PDB entry 6FLQ | electron microscopy, 3.60 A resolution | chains C and T of the 9 polymer chains in the assembly

== Chain C ==
Name: DNA-directed RNA polymerase subunit beta
Source organism: Escherichia coli (strain K12)
Notes: EC 2.7.7.6
Reference sequence: P0A8V2 (RPOB_ECOLI); residue numbers follow UniProt; this construct covers 1-1342
Amino-acid sequence (1342 residues; row label = number of the first residue in the row):
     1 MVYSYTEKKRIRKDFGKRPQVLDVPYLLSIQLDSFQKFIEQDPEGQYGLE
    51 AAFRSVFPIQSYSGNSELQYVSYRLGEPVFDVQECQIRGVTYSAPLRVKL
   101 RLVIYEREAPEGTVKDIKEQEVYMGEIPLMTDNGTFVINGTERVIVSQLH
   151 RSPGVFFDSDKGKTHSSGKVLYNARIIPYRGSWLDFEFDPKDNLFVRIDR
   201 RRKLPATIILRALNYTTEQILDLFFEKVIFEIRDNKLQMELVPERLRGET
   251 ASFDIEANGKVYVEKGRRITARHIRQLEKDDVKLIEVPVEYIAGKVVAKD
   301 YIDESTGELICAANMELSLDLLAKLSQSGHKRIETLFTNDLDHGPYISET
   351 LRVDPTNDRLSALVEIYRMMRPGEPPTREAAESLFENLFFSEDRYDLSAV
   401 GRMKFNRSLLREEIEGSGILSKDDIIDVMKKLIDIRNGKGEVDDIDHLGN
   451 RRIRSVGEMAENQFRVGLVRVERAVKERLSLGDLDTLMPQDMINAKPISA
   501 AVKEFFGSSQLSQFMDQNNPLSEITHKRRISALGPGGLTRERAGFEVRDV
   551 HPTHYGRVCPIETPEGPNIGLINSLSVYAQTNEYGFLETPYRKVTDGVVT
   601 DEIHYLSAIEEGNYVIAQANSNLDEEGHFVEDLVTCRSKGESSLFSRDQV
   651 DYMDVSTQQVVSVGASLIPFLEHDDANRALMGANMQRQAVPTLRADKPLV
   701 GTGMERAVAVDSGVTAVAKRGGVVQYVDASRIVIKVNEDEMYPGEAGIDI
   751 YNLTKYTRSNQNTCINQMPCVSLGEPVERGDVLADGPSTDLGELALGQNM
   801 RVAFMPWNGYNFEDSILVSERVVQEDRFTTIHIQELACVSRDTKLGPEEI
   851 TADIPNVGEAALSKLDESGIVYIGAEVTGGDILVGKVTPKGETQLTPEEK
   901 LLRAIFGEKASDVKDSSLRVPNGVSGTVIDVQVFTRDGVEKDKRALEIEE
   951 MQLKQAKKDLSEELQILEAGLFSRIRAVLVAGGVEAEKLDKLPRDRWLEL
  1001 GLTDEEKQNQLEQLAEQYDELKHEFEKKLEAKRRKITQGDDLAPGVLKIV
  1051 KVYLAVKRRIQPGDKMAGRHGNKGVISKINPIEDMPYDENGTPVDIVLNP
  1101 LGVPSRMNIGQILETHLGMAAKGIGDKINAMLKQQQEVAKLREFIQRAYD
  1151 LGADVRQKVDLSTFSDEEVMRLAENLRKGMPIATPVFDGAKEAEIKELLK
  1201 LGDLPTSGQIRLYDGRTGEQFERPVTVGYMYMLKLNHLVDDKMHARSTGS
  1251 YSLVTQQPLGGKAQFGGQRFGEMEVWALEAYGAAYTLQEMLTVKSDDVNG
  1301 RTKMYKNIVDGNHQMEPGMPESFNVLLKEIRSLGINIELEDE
Disordered / not traced: 1
Curated features (UniProtKB/Swiss-Prot):
  - modified residue (N6-acetyllysine): Lys1022, Lys1200
  - mutagenesis: Ile561 (I561S: Resistant to antibiotics salinamide A and B), Ile569 (I569S: Resistant to antibiotics salinamide A and B), Ala665 (A665E: Resistant to antibiotics salinamide A and B), Asp675 (D675A/G: Resistant to antibiotics salinamide A and B), Asn677 (N677H/K: Resistant to antibiotics salinamide A and B), Leu680 (L680M: Resistant to antibiotics salinamide A and B), Glu813 (E813K: Disrupts the enzyme's active center)

== Chain T ==
Molecule: 39-nt DNA strand
Sequence (39 nucleotides; each row starts with the number of its first residue):
     1 CTCTGAATCTCTTCCAGCACACATCGGTCAGTACGTCCC

== How chain C and chain T interact ==
Residue-residue contacts (7; chain C residue first):
  Arg202(C) with DT10(T), phosphate contact
  Lys203(C) with DC9(T), salt bridge to the phosphate
  Ser508(C) with DT24(T), phosphate contact
  Phe514(C) with DC22(T), sugar contact
  Gly1261(C) with DC20(T), phosphate contact
  Lys1262(C) with DC20(T), hydrogen bond to the phosphate
  Arg1269(C) with DC18(T), salt bridge to the phosphate
Also at the interface, not in a pair above, chain C (12 interface residues in all): Arg143, Lys496, Arg758, Gln1268, Glu1272
Also at the interface, not in a pair above, chain T (10 interface residues in all): DG17, DA19, DA23, DT28

== Summary ==
12 residues of chain C and 10 residues of chain T are in contact, with 1 hydrogen bond and 2 salt bridges.
Among the polar pairs are Lys1262(C)-DC20(T), Lys203(C)-DC9(T) and Arg1269(C)-DC18(T). UniProt lists 7
mutagenesis sites on chain C.
Here chain C is DNA-directed RNA polymerase subunit beta (Escherichia coli (strain K12)) and chain T is a
39-nt DNA strand. Entry 6FLQ (CryoEM structure of E.coli RNA polymerase paused elongation complex bound to
NusA) was determined by electron microscopy together with 6FLP from the same study.
